Entry 1FLC (X-ray diffraction, 3.20 A resolution); this record covers chains C and E of the 6 polymer chains in the assembly.

Chain C (and E):
Name: Haemagglutinin-esterase-fusion glycoprotein
Source organism: Influenza C virus (C/Johannesburg/1/66)
Notes: fragment: hef1; chain E of this document is another copy of the same molecule, construct and numbering; everything in this record applies to it too
Reference sequence: P07975 (HEMA_INCJH); residues 1-432 here correspond to UniProt positions 15-446 (UniProt number = residue number + 14)
Sequence (432 residues; each row starts with the number of its first residue):
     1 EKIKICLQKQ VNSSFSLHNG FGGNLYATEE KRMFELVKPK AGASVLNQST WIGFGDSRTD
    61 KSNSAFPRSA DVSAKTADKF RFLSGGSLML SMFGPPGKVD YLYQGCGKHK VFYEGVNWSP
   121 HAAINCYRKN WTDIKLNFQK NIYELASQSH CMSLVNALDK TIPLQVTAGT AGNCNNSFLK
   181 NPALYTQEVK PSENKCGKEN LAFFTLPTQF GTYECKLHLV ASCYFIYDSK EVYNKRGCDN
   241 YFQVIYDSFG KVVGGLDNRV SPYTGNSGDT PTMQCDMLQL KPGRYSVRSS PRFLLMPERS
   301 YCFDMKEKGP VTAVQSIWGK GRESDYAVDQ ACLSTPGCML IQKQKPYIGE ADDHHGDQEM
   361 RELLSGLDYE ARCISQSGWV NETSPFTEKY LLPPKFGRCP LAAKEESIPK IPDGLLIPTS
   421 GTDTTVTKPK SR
Unresolved in the structure: 428-432
Disulfide bonds: Cys106-Cys151, Cys126-Cys174, Cys196-Cys238, Cys215-Cys302, Cys223-Cys275, Cys332-Cys338, Cys373-Cys399
Glycans and other covalent adducts: N-acetylglucosamine (NAG) linked to Asn12, Asn47, Asn381; glycan linked to Asn130
Swiss-Prot annotation at these positions:
  - region: Glu1 to Tyr26 (Fusion domain-1)
  - active site: Ser57 (Nucleophile), Asp352 (Charge relay system), His355 (Charge relay system)
  - glycosylation (N-linked (GlcNAc...) asparagine): Asn12, Asn47, Asn130, Asn175, Asn381

Chain C / chain E interface:
Contacting residue pairs (19; chain C residue first):
  Leu201(C) - Val260(E)
  Phe203(C) - Val260(E)
  Phe203(C) - Pro262(E)  hydrophobic
  Ser248(C) - Gly255(E)
  Ser248(C) - Leu256(E)
  Ser248(C) - Asp257(E)
  Ser248(C) - Ser261(E)
  Phe249(C) - Val244(E)  hydrophobic
  Phe249(C) - Tyr246(E)
  Phe249(C) - Val252(E)  hydrophobic
  Phe249(C) - Gly255(E)
  Phe249(C) - Asp257(E)
  Gly250(C) - Asp257(E)
  Lys251(C) - Val252(E)
  Arg284(C) - Thr264(E)
  Ser286(C) - Val260(E)  hydrogen bond (side chain-backbone)
  Ser286(C) - Ser261(E)
  Arg288(C) - Arg259(E)
  Arg288(C) - Val260(E)
Also at the interface, not in a pair above, chain E (13 interface residues in all): Val253, Gly254

Summary:
Chain C and chain E form an interface of 9 and 13 residues respectively; the contacts include 1 hydrogen bond.
Its one hydrogen-bonded contact is Ser286(C)-Val260(E). N-acetylglucosamine is covalently linked to Asn12(C),
Asn47(C) and Asn381(C). From UniProt: 3 active-site residues on chain C.
Chain C and chain E are both Haemagglutinin-esterase-fusion glycoprotein (Influenza C virus
(C/Johannesburg/1/66)); the structure, X-ray structure of the haemagglutinin-esterase-fusion glycoprotein of
influenza C virus, was determined by X-ray diffraction.
